Entry 8JH5 (electron microscopy, 3.70 A resolution); this record covers chains A and B of the 4 polymer chains in the assembly.

[Chain A (and B)]
Molecule: Auxin efflux carrier component 1
Organism: Arabidopsis thaliana
Notes: chain B of this document is another copy of the same molecule, construct and numbering; everything in this record applies to it too
Reference sequence: Q9C6B8 (PINI_ARATH); numbering as in UniProt (aligned over 1-622)
Sequence (622 residues; row label = number of the first residue in the row):
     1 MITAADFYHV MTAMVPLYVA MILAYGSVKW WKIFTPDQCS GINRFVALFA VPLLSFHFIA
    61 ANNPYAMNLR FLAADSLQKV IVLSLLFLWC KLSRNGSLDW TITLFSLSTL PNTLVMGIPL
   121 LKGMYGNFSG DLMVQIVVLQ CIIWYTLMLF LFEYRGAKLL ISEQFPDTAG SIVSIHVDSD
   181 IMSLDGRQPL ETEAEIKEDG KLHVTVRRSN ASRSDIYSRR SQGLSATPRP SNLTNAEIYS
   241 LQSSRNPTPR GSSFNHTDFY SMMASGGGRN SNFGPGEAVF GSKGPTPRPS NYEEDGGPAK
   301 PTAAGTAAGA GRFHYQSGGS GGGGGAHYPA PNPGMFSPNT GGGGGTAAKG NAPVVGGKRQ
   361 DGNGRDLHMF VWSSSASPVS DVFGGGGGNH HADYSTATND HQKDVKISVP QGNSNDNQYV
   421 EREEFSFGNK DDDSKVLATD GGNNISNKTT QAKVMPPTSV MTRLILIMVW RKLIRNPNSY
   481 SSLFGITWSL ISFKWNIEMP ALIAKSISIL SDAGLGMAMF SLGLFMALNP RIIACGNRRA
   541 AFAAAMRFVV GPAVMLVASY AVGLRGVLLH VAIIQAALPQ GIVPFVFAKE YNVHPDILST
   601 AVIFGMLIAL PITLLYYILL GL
Not modelled in the structure: 212-454
Residues lining bound ligands: naproxen (NPS; (2S)-2-(6-methoxynaphthalen-2-yl)propanoic acid): Asn43, Val46, Ala47, Val51, Asn112, Leu114, Val115, Tyr145, Ser521, Ile582, Val583
Swiss-Prot annotation at these positions:
  - binding site ((indol-3-yl)acetate): Val51, Asn112, Leu114, Tyr145, Ile582, Val583
  - modified residue: Ser209 (Phosphoserine), Ser212 (Phosphoserine), Ser221 (Phosphoserine), Ser225 (Phosphoserine), Thr227 (Phosphothreonine), Ser231 (Phosphoserine), Thr248 (Phosphothreonine), Ser252 (Phosphoserine), Ser253 (Phosphoserine), Ser271 (Phosphoserine), Thr286 (Phosphothreonine), Ser290 (Phosphoserine), Thr302 (Phosphothreonine), Ser317 (Phosphoserine), Ser320 (Phosphoserine), Ser337 (Phosphoserine), Thr340 (Phosphothreonine), Ser374 (Phosphoserine), Ser377 (Phosphoserine), Ser408 (Phosphoserine) and 4 more in UniProt
  - glycosylation: Asn127 (N-linked (GlcNAc...) asparagine)
  - mutagenesis: Val51 (V51A: Strongly reduced ability to bind auxin (e.g. IAA) and impaired auxin efflux carrier activity), Asn112 (N112A: Lost ability to bind auxin (e.g. IAA) and impaired auxin efflux carrier activity), Tyr145 (Y145A: Strongly reduced ability to bind auxin (e.g. IAA) and impaired auxin (e.g. IAA) efflux carrier activity), Arg187 (R187A: Reduced auxin (e.g. IAA) efflux carrier activity), Thr227 (T227A: Non-phosphorylatable, slightly decreased auxin transport activity; when associated with A-248 and A-286; T227D: Phosphomimetic, normal auxin transport activity ...), Ser231 (S231A: Apical-to-basal shift in polar targeting, lost ability to recruit NPY1/MAB4 and NPY5/MEL1 to the plasma membrane, and increased auxin accumulation in the root tips ...), Thr248 (T248A: Non-phosphorylatable, slightly decreased auxin transport activity; when associated with A-227 and A-286; T248D: Phosphomimetic, normal auxin transport activity ...), Ser252 (S252A: Apical-to-basal shift in polar targeting, lost ability to recruit NPY1/MAB4 and NPY5/MEL1 to the plasma membrane, and increased auxin accumulation in the root tips ...), Ser271 (S271A: Non-phosphorylatable, slightly decreased auxin transport activity; when associated with A-231; A-252 and A-290; S271D: Phosphomimetic, normal auxin transport activity ...), Thr286 (T286A: Non-phosphorylatable, slightly decreased auxin transport activity; when associated with A-227 and A-248; T286D: Phosphomimetic, normal auxin transport activity ...), Ser290 (S290A: Apical-to-basal shift in polar targeting, lost ability to recruit NPY1/MAB4 and NPY5/MEL1 to the plasma membrane, and increased auxin accumulation in the root tips ...), Lys472 (K472A: Impaired auxin (e.g. IAA) efflux carrier activity), 3 further mutagenesis entries in UniProt
What the authors report for this chain:
  - binding site for naproxen: Val51, Asn112, Val115, Tyr145, Val583
  - mutagenesis - V51A, K472A, N478A, D512A, R547A, Q580A: abolished growth
  - mutagenesis - V51A, K472A, N478A, D512A, R547A, Q580A: unchanged localization

[How chain A and chain B interact]
Contacting residue pairs (36; chain A residue first):
  Tyr8(A) - Leu502(B)
  Met11(A) - Leu502(B)
  Thr12(A) - Leu502(B)
  Pro16(A) - Lys505(B)
  Pro16(A) - Ser506(B)
  Pro16(A) - Ile509(B)
  Ile33(A) - Arg44(B)
  Ile33(A) - Leu48(B)  hydrophobic
  Phe34(A) - Gly41(B)
  Phe34(A) - Arg44(B)
  Asp37(A) - Asp37(B)
  Asp37(A) - Gln38(B)
  Gln38(A) - Asp37(B)
  Gln38(A) - Ser40(B)  hydrogen bond
  Gln38(A) - Gly41(B)
  Ser40(A) - Gln38(B)  hydrogen bond
  Gly41(A) - Phe34(B)
  Gly41(A) - Gln38(B)
  Arg44(A) - Ile33(B)
  Arg44(A) - Phe34(B)
  Phe45(A) - Met517(B)  hydrophobic
  Phe45(A) - Phe520(B)  hydrophobic
  Leu48(A) - Ile33(B)  hydrophobic
  Leu502(A) - Tyr8(B)
  Leu502(A) - Met11(B)
  Leu502(A) - Thr12(B)
  Lys505(A) - Pro16(B)
  Ser506(A) - Pro16(B)
  Ile509(A) - Pro16(B)
  Ile509(A) - Leu515(B)  hydrophobic
  Ile509(A) - Gly516(B)
  Ala513(A) - Ala513(B)  hydrophobic
  Leu515(A) - Ile509(B)  hydrophobic
  Gly516(A) - Ile509(B)
  Met517(A) - Phe45(B)  hydrophobic
  Phe520(A) - Phe45(B)  hydrophobic
Other interface residues (no listed pair), chain A (31 interface residues in all): Val15, Leu17, Ala20, Ser27, Ile42, Phe49, Ala501, Leu510, Asp512
Other interface residues (no listed pair), chain B (31 interface residues in all): Val15, Leu17, Ala20, Ser27, Ile42, Phe49, Ala501, Leu510, Asp512

[In short]
The chain A/chain B interface involves 31 residues from each chain, with 2 hydrogen bonds. The hydrogen-bonded
pair is Gln38(A)-Ser40(B). Ligands of chain A: naproxen. The paper reports a binding site for naproxen at
Val51(A), Asn112(A) and Val115(A) among others; V51A, K472A and N478A of chain A, among others, abolish
growth; 6 substitutions were tested in all.
Both chains are Auxin efflux carrier component 1 (Arabidopsis thaliana). Entry 8JH5 (Structure of the auxin
exporter PIN1 in Arabidopsis thaliana in the Naproxen-bound state) was determined by electron microscopy.
